Entry 9CQO (electron microscopy, 3.01 A resolution); this record covers chains A and C of the 4 polymer chains in the assembly.

[Chain A (and C)]
Molecule: Hemoglobin subunit alpha
From: Homo sapiens
Notes: chain C of this document is another copy of the same molecule, construct and numbering; everything in this record applies to it too
Reference sequence: P69905 (HBA_HUMAN); residues 1-140 here correspond to UniProt positions 2-141 (UniProt number = residue number + 1)
Chain sequence (140 residues; row label = number of the first residue in the row):
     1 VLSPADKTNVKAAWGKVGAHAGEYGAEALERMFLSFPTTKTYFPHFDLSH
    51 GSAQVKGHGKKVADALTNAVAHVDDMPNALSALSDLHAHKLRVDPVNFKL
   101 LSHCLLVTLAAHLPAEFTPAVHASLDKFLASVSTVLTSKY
Swiss-Prot annotation at these positions:
  - binding site (O2): H58
  - binding site (heme b): H87
  - site: T8, N9 (Microbial infection: Cleavage), K11 (Not glycated), A13, W14 (Microbial infection: Cleavage), Y24, G25 (Microbial infection: Cleavage), L29, E30 (Microbial infection: Cleavage), H45, F46 (Microbial infection: Cleavage), D47, L48 (Microbial infection: Cleavage), S52, A53 (Microbial infection: Cleavage), V55, K56 (Microbial infection: Cleavage), K56 (Not glycated), G59, K60 (Microbial infection: Cleavage), K60 (Not glycated), K90 (Not glycated), L91, R92 (Microbial infection: Cleavage), K99 (Not glycated), L106, V107 (Microbial infection: Cleavage), T108, L109 (Microbial infection: Cleavage), V121, H122 (Microbial infection: Cleavage), S133, T134 (Microbial infection: Cleavage)
  - modified residue: S3 (Phosphoserine), K7 (N6-succinyllysine), T8 (Phosphothreonine), K11 (N6-succinyllysine), K16 (N6-acetyllysine), Y24 (Phosphotyrosine), S35 (Phosphoserine), K40 (N6-succinyllysine), S49 (Phosphoserine), S102 (Phosphoserine), T108 (Phosphothreonine), S124 (Phosphoserine), S131 (Phosphoserine), T134 (Phosphothreonine), T137 (Phosphothreonine), S138 (Phosphoserine)
  - glycosylation (N-linked (Glc) (glycation) lysine): K7, K16, K40, K61
Metal / ion sites: heme Fe near H87 (its only coordinating residue here)
Residues lining bound ligands: heme (HEM): M32, T39, Y42, F43, H45, F46, H58, K61, V62, A65, L66, L83, L86, H87, L91, V93, N97, F98, L101, V132, L136

[Interface between chain A and chain C]
Contacting residue pairs - 7 pairs, chain A then chain C:
  V1(A) - S138(C)
  V1(A) - K139(C)
  V1(A) - Y140(C)  hydrophobic
  S3(A) - Y140(C)
  S138(A) - V1(C)
  K139(A) - K127(C)  hydrogen bond (backbone-side chain)
  Y140(A) - V1(C)  hydrophobic
Interface residues without a listed pair, chain A (6 interface residues in all): K127

[Overview]
Chain A and chain C form an interface of 6 and 5 residues respectively, with 1 hydrogen bond. The
hydrogen-bonded pair is K139(A)-K127(C). Bound to chain A: heme. Curated annotation (UniProt) lists O2-binding
residue H58(A) and heme b-binding residue H87(A) on chain A.
Both chains are Hemoglobin subunit alpha (Homo sapiens). Entry 9CQO (Human metHb (C1 symmetry) obtained using
the SPT Labtech chameleon) was determined by electron microscopy together with 9CQM, 9CQN, 9CQP, 9CQQ, 9CQR,
9CQS and 12 further entries from the same study.
